PDB entry 2J7M | X-ray diffraction, 2.30 A resolution | chain A

Chain A:
Protein: Hyaluronidase
Source organism: Clostridium perfringens
UniProt: Q8XL08 (Q8XL08_CLOPE); residues 625-767 here = UniProt positions 625-767
Chain sequence (149 residues; row label = number of the first residue in the row):
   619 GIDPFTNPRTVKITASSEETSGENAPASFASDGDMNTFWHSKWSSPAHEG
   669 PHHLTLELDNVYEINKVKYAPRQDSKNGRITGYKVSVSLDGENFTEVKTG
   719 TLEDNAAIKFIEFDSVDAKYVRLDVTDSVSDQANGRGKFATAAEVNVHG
Unresolved in the structure: 619-624
Bound ions: Ca2+: Phe647, Asp650, Asp652, Thr655, Ala761

Summary:
Phe647, Asp650, Asp652, Thr655 and Ala761 coordinate Ca2+.
Chain A is Hyaluronidase (Clostridium perfringens); the structure, Characterization of a Family 32 CBM, was
determined by X-ray diffraction, deposited together with 2J1E and 2J1A.
